6ZAZ - chains A and B; structure by X-ray diffraction, 2.69 A resolution.

Chain A:
Name: SusD homolog
From: Bacteroides thetaiotaomicron (strain ATCC 29148 / DSM 2079 / NCTC 10582 / E50 / VPI-5482)
UniProt: Q8A6W4 (Q8A6W4_BACTN); residues -17 to 552 here correspond to UniProt positions 1-570 (UniProt number = residue number + 18)
Amino-acid sequence (580 residues; numbered -17 to 562; the number before each row is that of its first residue; numbers below 1 keep their minus sign (Met-17 is residue -17)):
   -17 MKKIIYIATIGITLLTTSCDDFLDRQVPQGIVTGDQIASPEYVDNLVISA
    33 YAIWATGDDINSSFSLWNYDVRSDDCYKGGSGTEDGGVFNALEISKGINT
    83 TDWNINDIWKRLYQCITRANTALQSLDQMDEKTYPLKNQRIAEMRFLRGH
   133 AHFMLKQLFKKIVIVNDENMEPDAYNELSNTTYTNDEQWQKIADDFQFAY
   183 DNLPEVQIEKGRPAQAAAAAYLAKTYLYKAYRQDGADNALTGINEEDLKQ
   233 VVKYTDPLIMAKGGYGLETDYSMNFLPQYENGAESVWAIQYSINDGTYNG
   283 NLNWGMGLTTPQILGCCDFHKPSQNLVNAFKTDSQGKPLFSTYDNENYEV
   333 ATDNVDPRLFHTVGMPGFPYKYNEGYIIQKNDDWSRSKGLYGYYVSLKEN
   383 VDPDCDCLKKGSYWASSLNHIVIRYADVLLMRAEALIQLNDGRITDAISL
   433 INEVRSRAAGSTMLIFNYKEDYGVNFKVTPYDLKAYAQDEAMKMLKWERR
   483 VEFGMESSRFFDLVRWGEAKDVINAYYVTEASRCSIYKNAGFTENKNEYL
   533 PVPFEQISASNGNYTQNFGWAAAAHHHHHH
Disordered / not traced: -17 to 0, 556-562
Construct notes: expression tag (553-562)
Disulfide bonds: Cys298-Cys299, Cys387-Cys389
Metal / ion sites: Mg2+: Glu262, Tyr273, Ser399, Asn401 (shared with Asn664(B) of chain B)
Residues lining bound ligands:
  - beta-D-fructofuranose (FRU), molecule 1: Asp41, Ile42, Asn43, Trp85, Asp89, Arg93
  - beta-D-fructofuranose (FRU), molecule 2: Asp41, Ile42, Asn43, Asp67, Gly68, Trp85, Asp89, Arg93, Leu290, Cys298, Cys299, Phe301, Arg368, Ser394, Tyr395
  - beta-D-fructofuranose (FRU), molecule 3: Ile42, Asp67, Leu290, Cys298, Cys299, Phe301, Arg368, Tyr395
  - beta-D-fructofuranose (FRU), molecule 4: Ile42, Asn43, Asp67, Gly68, Trp85, Leu290, Phe301
  - beta-D-fructofuranose (FRU), molecule 5: Cys298, Ser394, Tyr395
What the authors report for this chain:
  - binding site for beta-D-fructofuranose: Asp41, Asn43, Asp67, Trp85, Cys298, Cys299, Arg368, Tyr395
  - mutagenesis - W85A, C298A: abolished binding to levan (citing earlier work)
  - mutagenesis - Y395A (6-fold): decreased binding to levan (citing earlier work)
  - mutagenesis - W85A: unchanged growth in response to levan
  - mutagenesis - W85A: unchanged expression
  - mutagenesis - W85A: abolished binding to ~DP9 FOS
  - mutagenesis - D41A/N43A/D67A/W85A/C298A/R368A/Y395A (8 h): decreased growth
  - mutagenesis - D41A/N43A/D67A/W85A/C298A/R368A/Y395A: decreased expression

Chain B:
Name: SusC homolog
From: Bacteroides thetaiotaomicron (strain ATCC 29148 / DSM 2079 / NCTC 10582 / E50 / VPI-5482)
UniProt: Q8A6W3 (Q8A6W3_BACTN); residues -24 to 1016 here correspond to UniProt positions 1-1041 (UniProt number = residue number + 25)
Amino-acid sequence (1041 residues; row label = number of the first residue in the row; numbers below 1 keep their minus sign (Met-24 is residue -24)):
   -24 MPGIMKNKKLLCSVCFLFAFMSALWGQNITVKGNVTSKTDGQPIIGASVV
    26 ETTATTNGTITDFDGNFTLSVPVNSTLKITYIGYKPVTVKAAAIVNVLLE
    76 EDTQMVDEVVVTGYTTQRKADLTGAVSVVKVDEIQKQGENNPVKALQGRV
   126 PGMNITADGNPSGSATVRIRGIGTLNNNDPLYIIDGVPTKAGMHELNGND
   176 IESIQVLKDAASASIYGSRAANGVIIITTKQGKKGQIKINFDASVSASMY
   226 QSKMNVLNTEQYGRAMWQAYVNDGENPNGNALGYAYNWGYNADGNPVLYG
   276 MTLSKYLDSKNTMPVADTDWFDEITRTGVIQQYNLSVSNGSEKGSSFFSL
   326 GYYKNLGVIKDTDFDRFSARMNSDYKLIDDILTIGQHFTLNRTSEVQAPG
   376 GIIETALDIPSAIPVYASDGSWGGPVGGWPDRRNPRAVLEYNKDNRYTYW
   426 RMFGDAYVNLTPFKGFNLRSTFGLDYANKQARYFTYPYQEGTQTNNGKSA
   476 VEAKQEHWTKWMWNAIATYQLEVGKHRGDVMIGMELNREDDSHFSGYKED
   526 FSILTPDYMWPDAGSGTAQAYGAGEGYSLVSFFGKMNYSYADRYLLSLTL
   576 RRDGSSRFGKNHRYATFPSVSLGWRITQENFMKELTWLDDLKLRASWGQT
   626 GNQEISNLARYTIYAPNYGTTDSFGGQSYGTAYDITGSNGGGVLPSGFKR
   676 NQIGNDNIKWETTTQTNVGIDFSLFKQSLYGSLEYYYKKATDILTEMAGV
   726 GVLGEGGSRWINSGAMKNQGFEFNLGYRNKTAFGLTYDLNGNISTYRNEI
   776 LELPETVAANGKFGGNGVKSVVGHTYGAQVGYIADGIFKSQDEVDNHATQ
   826 EGAAVGRIRYRDIDHNGVIDERDQNWIYDPTPSFSYGLNIYLEYKNFDLT
   876 MFWQGVQGVDIISDVKKKSDFWSASNVGFLNKGTRLLNAWSPTNPNSDIP
   926 ALTRSDTNNEQRVSTYFVENGSFLKLRNIQLGYTVPAVISKKMRMDRLRF
   976 YCSAQNLLTIKSKNFTGEDPENPNFSYPIPVNITFGLNIGF
Disordered / not traced: -24 to 95
Metal / ion sites: Mg2+ site 1: Asn664 (shared with Glu262(A), Tyr273(A), Ser399(A), Asn401(A) of chain A); Mg2+ site 2: Asp837, Asp839, Asn841, Val843, Asp848
Residues lining bound ligands:
  - beta-D-fructofuranose (FRU), molecule 1: Ala166, Gly167, His169, Glu170
  - beta-D-fructofuranose (FRU), molecule 2: Ala166, Gly167, His169, Glu170, Gln372, Tyr422, Tyr424, Lys454, Lys479, Glu481, Trp483, Glu550
  - beta-D-fructofuranose (FRU), molecule 3: His169, Glu170, Gln372, Tyr422, Tyr424, Lys454
  - beta-D-fructofuranose (FRU), molecule 4: Gly375, Gly376, Glu379, Thr380, Asp383, Arg407
  - beta-D-fructofuranose (FRU), molecule 5: Gly375, Gly376, Glu379, Thr380, Asp383, Asp406, Arg407, Gln468, Phe649, Asn901, Val902
  - beta-D-fructofuranose (FRU), molecule 6: Asp406, Arg407, Phe649, Asn901
  - beta-D-fructofuranose (FRU), molecule 7: Asp406, Arg407, Asn901, Val902
  - beta-D-fructofuranose (FRU), molecule 8: Asp406, Arg407, Gln468, Phe649
  - beta-D-fructofuranose (FRU), molecule 9: Lys454, Lys479, Glu481, Trp483
  - beta-D-fructofuranose (FRU), molecule 10: Glu481, Trp483, Glu550
What the authors report for this chain:
  - binding site for beta-D-fructofuranose: His169, Glu170, Gln372, Thr380, Asp383, Asp406, Lys454, Glu481, Trp483, Asn901

Chain A / chain B interface:
Pairs across the interface - 170 pairs, chain A then chain B:
  Cys1(A) - Tyr589(B)  hydrogen bond (backbone-side chain)
  Phe4(A) - Trp486(B)  hydrophobic
  Phe4(A) - Asn512(B)
  Phe4(A) - Arg513(B)  hydrogen bond (backbone-side chain)
  Phe4(A) - Ser553(B)
  Phe4(A) - Leu554(B)
  Phe4(A) - Val555(B)  hydrophobic
  Leu5(A) - Val555(B)  hydrophobic
  Leu5(A) - Gly579(B)
  Leu5(A) - Ser580(B)
  Leu5(A) - Ser581(B)
  Leu5(A) - Arg588(B)
  Leu5(A) - Tyr589(B)
  Asp6(A) - Arg588(B)  salt bridge
  Arg7(A) - Arg513(B)
  Gln8(A) - Arg513(B)
  Gln8(A) - Glu514(B)  hydrogen bond (side chain-backbone)
  Gln8(A) - Asp515(B)  hydrogen bond
  Gln8(A) - Gly551(B)
  Gln8(A) - Tyr552(B)  hydrogen bond (side chain-backbone)
  Gln8(A) - Ser553(B)  hydrogen bond
  Pro10(A) - Leu633(B)  hydrophobic
  Pro10(A) - Tyr636(B)  hydrophobic
  Gln11(A) - Gly549(B)
  Ile13(A) - Ile638(B)  hydrophobic
  Ile13(A) - Tyr639(B)
  Val14(A) - Thr637(B)
  Val14(A) - Ile638(B)
  Val14(A) - Tyr639(B)  hydrogen bond (backbone-backbone)
  Val14(A) - Phe673(B)  hydrophobic
  Thr15(A) - Thr637(B)
  Gly16(A) - Thr637(B)  hydrogen bond (backbone-backbone)
  Ile19(A) - Tyr639(B)  hydrophobic
  Ile19(A) - Phe673(B)  hydrophobic
  Tyr24(A) - Phe673(B)  hydrophobic
  Asn27(A) - Ser671(B)  hydrogen bond (side chain-backbone)
  Asn27(A) - Gly672(B)
  Asn27(A) - Phe673(B)
  Ile30(A) - Thr656(B)
  Ile30(A) - Ile660(B)  hydrophobic
  Ile30(A) - Pro670(B)
  Ile30(A) - Ser671(B)
  Ser31(A) - Thr656(B)
  Ser31(A) - Phe673(B)  hydrogen bond (side chain-backbone)
  Tyr33(A) - Tyr658(B)  hydrophobic
  Tyr33(A) - Ile660(B)
  Ala34(A) - Gly655(B)
  Ala34(A) - Thr656(B)
  Ala34(A) - Ala657(B)
  Ala34(A) - Tyr658(B)  hydrophobic
  Ala37(A) - Tyr658(B)  hydrophobic
  Thr38(A) - Gln652(B)
  Thr38(A) - Ser653(B)  hydrogen bond (backbone-backbone)
  Thr38(A) - Tyr654(B)  hydrogen bond (backbone-backbone)
  Thr38(A) - Gly655(B)  hydrogen bond (side chain-backbone)
  Gly39(A) - Tyr654(B)
  Asp40(A) - Gly651(B)
  Asp40(A) - Gln652(B)  hydrogen bond (backbone-backbone)
  Asp41(A) - Gly650(B)
  Asp41(A) - Gln652(B)
  Ile42(A) - Gly650(B)  hydrogen bond (backbone-backbone)
  Ser63(A) - Val902(B)
  Ser63(A) - Gly903(B)  hydrogen bond (side chain-backbone)
  Thr65(A) - Ser930(B)  hydrogen bond
  Glu66(A) - Ser898(B)
  Glu66(A) - Ser900(B)
  Glu66(A) - Asn901(B)
  Glu66(A) - Arg929(B)
  Glu66(A) - Ser930(B)
  Glu66(A) - Asp931(B)  hydrogen bond (side chain-backbone)
  Glu66(A) - Gln936(B)
  Asp67(A) - Asn901(B)  hydrogen bond (backbone-backbone)
  Lys78(A) - Glu826(B)
  Asn81(A) - Glu846(B)
  Thr82(A) - Glu846(B)  hydrogen bond
  Thr83(A) - Glu846(B)
  Arg93(A) - Gln652(B)  hydrogen bond
  Arg93(A) - Tyr654(B)  hydrogen bond
  Tyr95(A) - Gly726(B)
  Tyr95(A) - Val727(B)  hydrophobic
  Tyr95(A) - Gly729(B)
  Gln96(A) - Tyr654(B)  hydrogen bond
  Gln96(A) - Gly729(B)
  Gln96(A) - Glu730(B)
  Thr99(A) - Arg675(B)
  Thr99(A) - Leu728(B)  hydrogen bond (side chain-backbone)
  Thr99(A) - Gly729(B)
  Thr99(A) - Glu730(B)  hydrogen bond (side chain-backbone)
  Arg100(A) - Tyr654(B)  hydrogen bond (side chain-backbone)
  Arg100(A) - Gly655(B)  hydrogen bond (side chain-backbone)
  Arg100(A) - Lys674(B)
  Arg100(A) - Glu730(B)  salt bridge
  Thr103(A) - Tyr639(B)
  Val145(A) - Val727(B)  hydrophobic
  Pro154(A) - Ile678(B)  hydrophobic
  Asp155(A) - Arg734(B)  salt bridge
  Tyr157(A) - Val727(B)
  Tyr157(A) - Leu728(B)  hydrophobic
  Asn158(A) - Val725(B)
  Leu160(A) - Val727(B)  hydrophobic
  Glu191(A) - Ile660(B)
  Glu191(A) - Thr661(B)
  Lys192(A) - Ile660(B)
  Lys192(A) - Thr661(B)  hydrogen bond (backbone-backbone)
  Gly193(A) - Ile660(B)  hydrogen bond (backbone-backbone)
  Arg194(A) - Ile660(B)
  Glu262(A) - Asn664(B)
  Asn263(A) - Gly662(B)  hydrogen bond (side chain-backbone)
  Ala270(A) - Tyr658(B)
  Ile271(A) - Tyr658(B)
  Gln272(A) - Tyr658(B)  hydrogen bond (backbone-side chain)
  Gln272(A) - Asp659(B)
  Gln272(A) - Gly662(B)
  Tyr273(A) - Asn664(B)
  Ser274(A) - Asp659(B)
  Ser274(A) - Asn664(B)
  Ser274(A) - Gly665(B)
  Ser274(A) - Leu669(B)
  Ile275(A) - Asn664(B)  hydrogen bond (backbone-backbone)
  Ile275(A) - Gly665(B)
  Ile275(A) - Gly666(B)  hydrogen bond (backbone-backbone)
  Asn276(A) - Gly666(B)  hydrogen bond (backbone-backbone)
  Asn276(A) - Gly667(B)  hydrogen bond (backbone-backbone)
  Asp277(A) - Tyr643(B)  hydrogen bond (backbone-side chain)
  Asp277(A) - Gly667(B)
  Asp277(A) - Leu669(B)
  Gly278(A) - Gln544(B)
  Gly278(A) - Tyr643(B)
  Gly278(A) - Thr645(B)
  Thr279(A) - Gln544(B)
  Thr279(A) - Tyr643(B)
  Thr279(A) - Gly644(B)
  Tyr280(A) - Lys473(B)  hydrogen bond
  Tyr280(A) - Tyr522(B)  hydrogen bond
  Tyr280(A) - Tyr546(B)
  Tyr280(A) - Gly644(B)  hydrogen bond (backbone-backbone)
  Tyr280(A) - Thr645(B)
  Tyr280(A) - Thr646(B)
  Tyr280(A) - Asp647(B)
  Asn283(A) - Ala657(B)  hydrogen bond (side chain-backbone)
  Trp286(A) - Gly650(B)
  Trp286(A) - Gly651(B)
  Asp364(A) - Gly402(B)
  Asp364(A) - Gly403(B)  hydrogen bond (side chain-backbone)
  Arg368(A) - Val902(B)
  Lys370(A) - Ala256(B)
  Lys370(A) - Gly403(B)  hydrogen bond (side chain-backbone)
  Lys370(A) - Phe904(B)
  Lys392(A) - Thr469(B)  hydrogen bond (side chain-backbone)
  Lys392(A) - Asn471(B)
  Ser394(A) - Phe649(B)
  Ser394(A) - Gly650(B)  hydrogen bond (side chain-backbone)
  Tyr395(A) - Phe649(B)
  Tyr395(A) - Gly650(B)
  Trp396(A) - Asn471(B)
  Ser399(A) - Asn664(B)  hydrogen bond
  Phe536(A) - Gly792(B)
  Phe536(A) - Val793(B)
  Phe536(A) - Glu846(B)
  Glu537(A) - Ala784(B)
  Glu537(A) - Asn785(B)
  Gln538(A) - Gly726(B)  hydrogen bond (side chain-backbone)
  Ser540(A) - Ala784(B)
  Ala541(A) - Glu780(B)
  Asn543(A) - Glu780(B)  hydrogen bond
  Tyr546(A) - Val727(B)
  Ala553(A) - Arg847(B)
  Ala554(A) - Arg847(B)
  Ala555(A) - Glu846(B)
  Ala555(A) - Arg847(B)
Interface residues without a listed pair, chain A (94 interface residues in all): Asp2, Gly12, Leu28, Ile35, Gly79, Trp91, Val147, Ile190, Gly297, Cys298, Lys391, Asn521
Interface residues without a listed pair, chain B (97 interface residues in all): Leu257, Asp406, Thr467, Asn470, Leu511, Glu524, Glu550, Lys585, Pro641, Tyr807, Asp845

In short:
Chain A and chain B form an interface of 94 and 97 residues respectively, with 47 hydrogen bonds and 3 salt
bridges. Polar contacts include Asp6(A)-Arg588(B), Arg100(A)-Glu730(B) and Asp155(A)-Arg734(B). The paper
reports a binding site for beta-D-fructofuranose at Asp41(A), Asn43(A) and His169(B) among others; W85A and
C298A of chain A abolish binding to levan; 4 substitutions were tested in all.
Chain A is SusD homolog and chain B is SusC homolog, both from Bacteroides thetaiotaomicron (strain ATCC 29148
/ DSM 2079 / NCTC 10582 / E50 / VPI-5482); the structure, Fructo-oligosaccharide transporter BT 1762-63, was
determined by X-ray diffraction (same publication as 6Z8I, 6Z9A, 6ZLT, 6ZLU and 6ZM1).
